7X75 - chains C and P of the 15 polymer chains in the assembly; structure by electron microscopy, 3.45 A resolution.

Chain C:
Protein: DNA-directed RNA polymerase subunit beta
Source organism: Streptomyces coelicolor A3(2)
Notes: EC 2.7.7.6
Reference sequence: Q9L0L0 (RPOB_STRCO); numbering as in UniProt (aligned over 1-1161)
Amino-acid sequence (1161 residues; numbered 1 to 1161; the number before each row is that of its first residue):
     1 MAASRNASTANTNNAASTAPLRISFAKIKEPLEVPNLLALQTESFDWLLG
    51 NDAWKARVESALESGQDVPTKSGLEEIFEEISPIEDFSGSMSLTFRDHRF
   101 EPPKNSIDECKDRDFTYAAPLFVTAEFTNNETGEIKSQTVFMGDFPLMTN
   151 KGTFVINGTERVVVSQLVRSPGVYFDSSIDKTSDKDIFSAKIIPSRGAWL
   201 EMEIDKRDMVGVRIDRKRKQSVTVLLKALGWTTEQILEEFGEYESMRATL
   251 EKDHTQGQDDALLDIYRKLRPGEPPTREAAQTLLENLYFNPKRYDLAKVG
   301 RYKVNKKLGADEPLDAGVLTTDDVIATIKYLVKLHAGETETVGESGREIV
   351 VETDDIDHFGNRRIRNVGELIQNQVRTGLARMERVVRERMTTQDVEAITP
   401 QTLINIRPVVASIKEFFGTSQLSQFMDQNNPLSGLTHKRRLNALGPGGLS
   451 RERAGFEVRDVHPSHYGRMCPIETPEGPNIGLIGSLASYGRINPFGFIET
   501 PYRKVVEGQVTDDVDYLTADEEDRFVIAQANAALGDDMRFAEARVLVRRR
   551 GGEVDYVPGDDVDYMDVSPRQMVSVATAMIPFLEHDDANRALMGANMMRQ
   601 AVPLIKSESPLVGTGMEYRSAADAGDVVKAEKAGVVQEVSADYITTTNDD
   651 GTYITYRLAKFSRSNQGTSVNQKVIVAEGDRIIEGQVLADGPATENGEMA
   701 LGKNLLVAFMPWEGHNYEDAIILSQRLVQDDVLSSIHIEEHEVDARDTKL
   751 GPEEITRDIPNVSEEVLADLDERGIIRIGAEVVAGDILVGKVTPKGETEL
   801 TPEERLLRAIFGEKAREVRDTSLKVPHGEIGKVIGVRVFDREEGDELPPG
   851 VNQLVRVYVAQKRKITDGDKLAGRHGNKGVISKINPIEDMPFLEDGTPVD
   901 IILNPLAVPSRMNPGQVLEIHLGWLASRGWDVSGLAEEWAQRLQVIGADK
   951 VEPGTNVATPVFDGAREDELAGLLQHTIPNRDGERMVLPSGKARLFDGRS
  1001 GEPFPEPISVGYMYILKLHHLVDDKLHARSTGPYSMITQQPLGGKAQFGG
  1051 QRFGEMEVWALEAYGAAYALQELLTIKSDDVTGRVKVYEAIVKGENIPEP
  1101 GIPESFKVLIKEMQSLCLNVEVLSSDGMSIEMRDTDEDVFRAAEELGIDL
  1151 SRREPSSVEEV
Not modelled in the structure: 1-15, 1132-1161
Reported in the primary citation:
  - binding site for the 84-nt DNA strand: Arg169, Ile356, Arg362, Leu449, Val458

Chain P:
Molecule: 84-nt DNA strand
Sequence (84 nucleotides; row label = number of the first residue in the row):
     1 GGCGACCCGGCGCCCGCTACGGAGTCAACTACGGGTAGGGGGTATCGGGC
    51 AACGCGGCACTGAACACCGTTGTCATGTGCCTTG

How chain C and chain P interact:
Pairs across the interface (37):
  Asn157(C) - DA23(P)  sugar contact
  Asn157(C) - DG24(P)  phosphate contact
  Arg161(C) - DG21(P)  base contact
  Arg161(C) - DG22(P)  hydrogen bond to the base
  Arg161(C) - DA23(P)  sugar contact
  Thr182(C) - DC6(P)  phosphate contact
  Arg381(C) - DC26(P)  base contact
  Glu388(C) - DA27(P)  base contact
  Asn405(C) - DC26(P)  sugar contact
  Arg407(C) - DT25(P)  phosphate contact
  Arg407(C) - DC26(P)  base contact
  Pro408(C) - DC26(P)  base contact
  Ala411(C) - DT25(P)  base contact
  Lys414(C) - DT25(P)  base contact
  Glu415(C) - DT25(P)  base contact
  Gly418(C) - DA23(P)  sugar contact
  Thr419(C) - DG22(P)  base contact
  Thr419(C) - DA23(P)  hydrogen bond to the base
  Thr419(C) - DG24(P)  base contact
  Ser420(C) - DG22(P)  hydrogen bond to the base
  Ser423(C) - DG21(P)  hydrogen bond to the base
  Ser423(C) - DG22(P)  base contact
  Gln424(C) - DG21(P)  base contact
  Phe425(C) - DG21(P)  base contact
  Asp1024(C) - DC20(P)  phosphate contact
  Lys1025(C) - DA19(P)  phosphate contact
  Lys1025(C) - DC20(P)  salt bridge to the phosphate
  His1027(C) - DA19(P)  phosphate contact
  Gly1044(C) - DA19(P)  phosphate contact
  Lys1045(C) - DA19(P)  hydrogen bond to the phosphate
  Gly1050(C) - DT18(P)  phosphate contact
  Gln1051(C) - DT18(P)  hydrogen bond to the phosphate
  Gln1051(C) - DA19(P)  hydrogen bond to the phosphate
  Arg1052(C) - DC17(P)  salt bridge to the phosphate
  Arg1052(C) - DT18(P)  hydrogen bond to the phosphate
  Gly1054(C) - DC17(P)  phosphate contact
  Met1056(C) - DG16(P)  sugar contact
Other interface residues (no listed pair), chain C (31 interface residues in all): Lys219, Arg384, Glu452, Glu1055
Other interface residues (no listed pair), chain P (16 interface residues in all): DC8, DC14, DC15

In short:
The interface between chain C and chain P involves 31 residues on one side and 16 on the other; the contacts
include 8 hydrogen bonds and 2 salt bridges. Among the polar pairs are Arg161(C)-DG22(P), Thr419(C)-DA23(P)
and Ser420(C)-DG22(P). The paper reports a binding site for the 84-nt DNA strand at Arg169(C), Ile356(C) and
Arg362(C) among others.
Chain C is DNA-directed RNA polymerase subunit beta (Streptomyces coelicolor A3(2)) and chain P is an 84-nt
DNA strand; the structure, Cryo-EM structure of Streptomyces coelicolor RNAP-promoter open complex with three
Zur dimers, was determined by electron microscopy (same publication as 7VO0, 7VO9, 7VPD, 7VPZ, 7X74 and 7X76).
